PDB entry 8RB9 | electron microscopy, 3.19 A resolution | chains A and B of the 7 polymer chains in the assembly

# Chain A
Name: Ion-translocating oxidoreductase complex subunit A
Source organism: Azotobacter vinelandii DJ
Notes: EC 7.-.-.-
Reference sequence: C1DMA8 (C1DMA8_AZOVD); numbering as in UniProt (aligned over 1-190)
Amino-acid sequence (190 residues; numbered 1 to 190; the number before each row is that of its first residue):
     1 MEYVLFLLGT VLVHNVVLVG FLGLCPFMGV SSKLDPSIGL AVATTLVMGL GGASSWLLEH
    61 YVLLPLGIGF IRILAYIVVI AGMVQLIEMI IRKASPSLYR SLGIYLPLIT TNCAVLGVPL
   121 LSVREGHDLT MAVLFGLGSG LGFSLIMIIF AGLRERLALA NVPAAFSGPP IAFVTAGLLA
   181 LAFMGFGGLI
Unresolved in the structure: 1
Bound ions: 2Fe-2S cluster Fe: Cys25, Cys113 (shared with 2 residues of chain E)
Ligand contacts:
  - 2Fe-2S cluster (FES): Gly23, Leu24, Cys25, Pro26, Asn112, Cys113
  - phosphatidylethanolamine (PTY): Pro163, Ala164, Ala165, Phe166

# Chain B
Name: Ion-translocating oxidoreductase complex subunit B
Source organism: Azotobacter vinelandii DJ
Notes: EC 7.-.-.-
Reference sequence: C1DMA7 (C1DMA7_AZOVD); residues 1-174 here = UniProt positions 1-174
Amino-acid sequence (174 residues; row label = number of the first residue in the row):
     1 MIEATLALTV MGVLLGCGLG LAARKFAVTD ENPLIKEVSD LMPGSQCGQC GFPGCGAAAV
    61 AIVEGNASVT CCPPGGVGLA EKLAAILGVP LDASQVAAPM LARVEASQCI GCTRCYRACP
   121 TDAIVGASGQ VHVVLEDACT GCGKCRDACP EDCVLLIPQE QTLDTWRWDK PAAA
Unresolved in the structure: 1, 27-75, 86-97
Bound ions: 4Fe-4S cluster Fe site 1: Cys109, Cys112, Cys115, Cys149; 4Fe-4S cluster Fe site 2: Cys119, Cys139, Cys142, Cys145
Ligand contacts:
  - 4Fe-4S cluster (SF4), molecule 1: Ala102, Ala118, Cys119, Thr121, Ala123, Ile124, Cys139, Thr140, Gly141, Cys142, Gly143, Lys144, Cys145, Leu156
  - 4Fe-4S cluster (SF4), molecule 2: Val104, Gln108, Cys109, Ile110, Gly111, Cys112, Thr113, Arg114, Cys115, Val133, Cys149, Cys153

# How chain A and chain B interact
Pairs across the interface - 20 pairs, chain A then chain B:
  Gly29(A) with Glu81(B)
  Val30(A) with Glu81(B)
  Leu58(A) with Met11(B), hydrophobic
  Leu66(A) with Ala7(B), hydrophobic
  Ile68(A) with Ala4(B), hydrophobic; Leu8(B), hydrophobic
  Ile71(A) with Leu8(B), hydrophobic
  Val78(A) with Leu15(B)
  Val79(A) with Met11(B), hydrophobic; Leu15(B), hydrophobic
  Gln85(A) with Leu19(B)
  Leu86(A) with Leu19(B), hydrophobic
  Met89(A) with Leu19(B); Ala22(B); Ala23(B)
  Ile90(A) with Phe26(B), hydrophobic
  Lys93(A) with Lys25(B); Phe26(B)
  Leu108(A) with Ala80(B), hydrophobic; Glu81(B)
Also at the interface, not in a pair above, chain A (21 interface residues in all): Cys25, Pro26, Pro36, Ala75, Gly82, Ile104, Tyr105
Also at the interface, not in a pair above, chain B (14 interface residues in all): Glu3, Ala84

# Summary
Chain A and chain B form an interface of 21 and 14 residues respectively. Bound to chain A: 2Fe-2S cluster and
phosphatidylethanolamine. Bound to chain B: 4Fe-4S cluster. The 2Fe-2S cluster Fe site is built by Cys25(A)
and Cys113(A).
Chain A is Ion-translocating oxidoreductase complex subunit A and chain B is Ion-translocating oxidoreductase
complex subunit B, both from Azotobacter vinelandii DJ; the structure, Cryo-EM structure of the
NADH:ferredoxin oxidoreductase RNF from Azotobacter vinelandii, NADH added, was determined by electron
microscopy (same publication as 8RB8, 8RBM, 8RBQ and 8AHX).
